Entry 8BVM (electron microscopy, 3.80 A resolution); this record covers chains H and u of the 16 polymer chains in the assembly.

# Chain H
Protein: Catabolite repression control protein
Source organism: Pseudomonas aeruginosa
Notes: EC 3.1.11.2
UniProtKB: Q51380 (Q51380_PSEAI); residues 4-262 here correspond to UniProt positions 1-259 (UniProt number = residue number - 3)
Chain sequence (262 residues; row label = number of the first residue in the row):
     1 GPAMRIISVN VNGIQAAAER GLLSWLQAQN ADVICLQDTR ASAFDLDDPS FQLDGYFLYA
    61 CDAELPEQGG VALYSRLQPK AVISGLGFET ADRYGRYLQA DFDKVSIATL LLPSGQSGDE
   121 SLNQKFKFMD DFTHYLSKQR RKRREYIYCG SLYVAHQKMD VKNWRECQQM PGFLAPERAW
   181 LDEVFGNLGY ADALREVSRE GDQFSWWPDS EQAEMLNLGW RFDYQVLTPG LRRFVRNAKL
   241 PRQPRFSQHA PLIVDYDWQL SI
Construct notes: expression tag (1-3)
Reported in the primary citation:
  - binding site for rbsB mRNA (chain u): Lys80, Lys138, Lys142, Arg143, Arg144

# Chain u
Molecule: rbsB mRNA
Sequence (108 nucleotides; each row starts with the number of its first residue; note: 1 number in that range is skipped by the numbering (no residue carries it; nothing is unmodelled there); numbers below 1 keep their minus sign (A-40 is residue -40)):
   -40 AACGCAAACG UUUGCGUCUG GAUAAUCUCC UGGAAAAGAA UCAAUACAAC GAUAAGAAAA
    20 GCUGGAG
    28 GAUAUACCAU GAAGCGGGUC GCUUCCCGGC GCCUGUUGGC U
Unresolved in the structure: -40 to -3, 28-31, 45-47, 51-54, 59-68

# Chain H / chain u interface
Residue-residue contacts - 8 pairs, chain H then chain u:
  Lys80(H) - A19(u)  base contact
  Lys80(H) - G20(u)  salt bridge to the phosphate
  Ala81(H) - A19(u)  base contact
  Asp101(H) - A19(u)  hydrogen bond to the sugar
  Lys138(H) - A17(u)  salt bridge to the phosphate
  Lys142(H) - A18(u)  sugar contact
  Lys142(H) - A19(u)  phosphate contact
  Arg144(H) - G20(u)  salt bridge to the phosphate
Also at the interface, not in a pair above, chain H (10 interface residues in all): Ile83, Arg141, Arg143, Tyr146

# Summary
Chain H and chain u form an interface of 10 and 4 residues respectively, with 1 hydrogen bond and 3 salt
bridges. Among the polar pairs are Asp101(H)-A19(u), Lys80(H)-G20(u) and Lys138(H)-A17(u). From the paper: a
binding site for rbsB mRNA (chain u) at Lys80(H), Lys138(H) and Lys142(H) among others.
Here chain H is Catabolite repression control protein (Pseudomonas aeruginosa) and chain u is rbsB mRNA. Entry
8BVM (Cryo-EM structure of Hfq-Crc-rbsB translation repression complex) was determined by electron microscopy
(same publication as 8BVH and 8BVJ).
